PDB entry 8E2I | electron microscopy, 3.04 A resolution | chains F and C of the 6 polymer chains in the assembly

[Chain F]
Molecule: Diablo IAP-binding mitochondrial protein
Organism: Homo sapiens
UniProtKB: Q9NR28 (DBLOH_HUMAN); residues 1-184 here correspond to UniProt positions 56-239 (UniProt number = residue number + 55)
Amino-acid sequence (194 residues; each row starts with the number of its first residue; numbering starts at 0):
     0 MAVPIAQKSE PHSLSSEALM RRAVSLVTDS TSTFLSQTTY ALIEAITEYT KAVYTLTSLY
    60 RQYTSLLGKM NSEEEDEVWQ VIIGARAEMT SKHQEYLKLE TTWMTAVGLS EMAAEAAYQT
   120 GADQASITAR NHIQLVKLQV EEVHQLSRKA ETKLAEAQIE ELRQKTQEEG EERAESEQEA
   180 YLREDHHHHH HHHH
Not modelled in the structure: 0-11, 185-193
Construct notes: initiating methionine (0); expression tag (185-193)
Curated features (UniProtKB/Swiss-Prot):
  - motif: A1 to A5 (IAP-binding)

[Chain C]
Molecule: Baculoviral IAP repeat-containing protein 6
Organism: Homo sapiens
Amino-acid sequence (57 residues; each row starts with the number of its first residue; X marks 57 residues of unknown identity (built as UNK)):
    51 XXXXXXXXXX XXXXXXXXXX XXXXXXXXXX XXXXXXXXXX XXXXXXXXXX XXXXXXX

[Interface between chain F and chain C]
Interface residues of chain F (facing chain C), 7 residues: R21, L25, D28, T32, Y39, Q138, L145

[Summary]
No residue of chain F is in contact with chain C.
Here chain F is Diablo IAP-binding mitochondrial protein and chain C is Baculoviral IAP repeat-containing
protein 6, both from Homo sapiens. Entry 8E2I (Cryo-EM structure of BIRC6/Smac) was determined by electron
microscopy, deposited together with 8E2J and 8E2K.
